7VDO - chains D and A of the 4 polymer chains in the assembly; structure by X-ray diffraction, 1.86 A resolution.

# Chain D (and A)
Protein: 3-alpha-(Or 20-beta)-hydroxysteroid dehydrogenase
From: Lactobacillus kefiri
Notes: chain A of this document is another copy of the same molecule, construct and numbering; everything in this record applies to it too
Reference sequence: Q6WVP7 (Q6WVP7_LACKE); numbering as in UniProt (aligned over 2-252)
Chain sequence (252 residues; numbered 1 to 252; the number before each row is that of its first residue):
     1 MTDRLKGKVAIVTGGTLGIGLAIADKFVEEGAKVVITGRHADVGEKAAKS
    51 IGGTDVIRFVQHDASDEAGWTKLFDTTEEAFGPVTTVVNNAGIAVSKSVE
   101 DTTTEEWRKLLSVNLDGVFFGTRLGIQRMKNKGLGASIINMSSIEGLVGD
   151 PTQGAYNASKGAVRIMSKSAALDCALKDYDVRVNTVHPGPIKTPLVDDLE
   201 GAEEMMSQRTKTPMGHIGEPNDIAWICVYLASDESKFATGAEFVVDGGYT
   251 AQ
Disordered / not traced: 1 (chain A: 1-2)
Differences from the reference sequence: initiating methionine (1); engineered mutation Leu147 (Phe in Q6WVP7), Gln153 (Leu in Q6WVP7), Pro190 (Tyr in Q6WVP7)
Ion coordination: Mg2+: Gln252 (shared with Gln252(A) of chain A)
Small-molecule neighbours: NADP (NAP; NADP nicotinamide-adenine-dinucleotide phosphate): Gly14, Gly15, Thr16, Leu17, Gly18, Ile19, Gly20, Thr37, Gly38, Arg39, His40, His62, Asp63, Ala64, Asn90, Ala91, Ile93, Val113, Met141, Ser143, Ile144, Glu145, Gln153, Tyr156, Lys160, Pro188, Gly189, Pro190, Ile191, Thr193, Leu195, Met206
Swiss-Prot annotation at these positions:
  - active site: Tyr156 (Proton donor/acceptor)
  - binding site (NADP(+)): Thr16 to Ile19, Arg39, His40, Asp63, Ala64, Asn90, Tyr156, Lys160, Ile191 to Leu195
  - binding site (Mg(2+)): Gln252

# Chain D / chain A interface
Pairs across the interface - 9 pairs, chain D then chain A:
  Val148(D) - Ala251(A)
  Val148(D) - Gln252(A)
  Gly149(D) - Ala251(A)  hydrogen bond (backbone-backbone)
  Gly149(D) - Gln252(A)
  Thr210(D) - Thr210(A)
  Ala251(D) - Val148(A)
  Ala251(D) - Gly149(A)  hydrogen bond (backbone-backbone)
  Gln252(D) - Val148(A)
  Gln252(D) - Tyr249(A)
Other interface residues (no listed pair), chain D (7 interface residues in all): Tyr249, Thr250
Other interface residues (no listed pair), chain A (7 interface residues in all): Thr250

# Overview
Chain D and chain A each contribute 7 residues to their interface, with 2 hydrogen bonds. Its one hydrogen
bond, Gly149(D)-Ala251(A), is backbone to backbone. Bound to chain D: NADP.
Both chains are 3-alpha-(Or 20-beta)-hydroxysteroid dehydrogenase (Lactobacillus kefiri). Entry 7VDO (Crystal
structure of KRED F147L/L153Q/Y190P variant) was determined by X-ray diffraction together with 7EJH, 7EJI,
7EJJ and 7VE7 from the same study.
